Entry 1I3R (X-ray diffraction, 2.40 A resolution); this record covers chains B and C of the 8 polymer chains in the assembly.

== Chain B ==
Name: Fusion protein consisting of MHC E-beta-K precursor, glycine rich linker, and hemoglobin beta-2 chain
From: Mus musculus
Reference sequence: P02089 (HBB2_MOUSE); residues 1-13 here correspond to UniProt positions 64-76 (UniProt number = residue number + 63)
Amino-acid sequence (228 residues; numbered -3 to 224; the number before each row is that of its first residue; numbers below 1 keep their minus sign (Arg-3 is residue -3)):
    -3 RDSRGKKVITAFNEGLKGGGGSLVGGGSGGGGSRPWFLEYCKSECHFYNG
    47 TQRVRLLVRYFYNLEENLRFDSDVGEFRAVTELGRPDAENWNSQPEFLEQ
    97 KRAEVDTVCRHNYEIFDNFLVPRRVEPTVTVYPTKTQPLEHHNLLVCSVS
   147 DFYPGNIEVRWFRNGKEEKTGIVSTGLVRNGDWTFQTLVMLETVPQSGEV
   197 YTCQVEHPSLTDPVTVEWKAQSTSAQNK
Not modelled in the structure: -3 to 0, 217-224
Sequence notes: cloning artifact (-3 to 0); linker (14-28)
Cystine bridges: Cys41-Cys105, Cys143-Cys199
Covalently attached groups: N-acetylglucosamine (NAG) linked to Asn45

== Chain C ==
Name: H-2 class II histocompatibility antigen, E-K alpha chain
From: Mus musculus
Reference sequence: P04224 (HA22_MOUSE); residues 1-192 here correspond to UniProt positions 26-217 (UniProt number = residue number + 25)
Amino-acid sequence (192 residues; numbered 1 to 192; the number before each row is that of its first residue):
     1 IKEEHTIIQAQFYLLPDKRGEFMFDFDGDEIFHVDIEKSETIWRLEEFAK
    51 FASFEAQGALANIAVNKANLDVMKERSNNTPDANVAPEVTVLSRSPVNLG
   101 EPNILICFIDKFSPPVVNVTWLRNGRPVTEGVSETVFLPRDDHLFRKFHY
   151 LTFLPSTDDFYDCEVDHWGLEEPLRKHWEFEEKTLLPETKEN
Not modelled in the structure: 183-192
Sequence notes: engineered mutation Gln11 (Glu36 in P04224), Asn66 (Asp91 in P04224)
Swiss-Prot annotation at these positions:
  - region: Glu179 to Glu191 (Connecting peptide)
  - glycosylation: Asn118 (N-linked (GlcNAc...) asparagine)
Cystine bridges: Cys107-Cys163
Covalently attached groups: N-acetylglucosamine (NAG) linked to Asn78, Asn118

== Chain B / chain C interface ==
Contacting residue pairs (5):
  Val70(B) with Glu4(C)
  Glu72(B) with Lys2(C)
  Arg74(B) with Lys2(C); Glu4(C), salt bridge
  Val76(B) with Asp141(C)
Also at the interface, not in a pair above, chain B (5 interface residues in all): Glu61
Also at the interface, not in a pair above, chain C (4 interface residues in all): Lys111

== Overview ==
5 residues of chain B and 4 residues of chain C are in contact; the contacts include 1 salt bridge. Its one
salt-bridged contact is Arg74(B)-Glu4(C). N-acetylglucosamine is covalently linked to Asn45(B). Covalently
linked N-acetylglucosamine: at Asn78(C) and Asn118(C).
Here chain B is Fusion protein consisting of MHC E-beta-K precursor, glycine rich linker, and hemoglobin
beta-2 chain and chain C is H-2 class II histocompatibility antigen, E-K alpha chain, both from Mus musculus.
Entry 1I3R (Crystal structure of a mutant iek class II MHC molecule) was determined by X-ray diffraction.
